6OGM - chains C and E of the 6 polymer chains in the assembly; structure by X-ray diffraction, 1.86 A resolution.

# Chain C
Protein: 4-oxalocrotonate tautomerase
From: Burkholderia lata (strain ATCC 17760 / DSM 23089 / LMG 22485 / NCIMB 9086 / R18194 / 383)
Notes: fragment: Subunit alpha
UniProtKB: Q392K7 (Q392K7_BURL3); residues 1-65 here correspond to UniProt positions 2-66 (UniProt number = residue number + 1)
Amino-acid sequence (65 residues; numbered 1 to 65; the number before each row is that of its first residue):
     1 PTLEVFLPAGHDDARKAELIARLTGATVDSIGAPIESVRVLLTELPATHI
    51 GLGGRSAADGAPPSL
Unresolved in the structure: 59-65
Reported in the primary citation:
  - catalytic residues: Pro-1
  - mutagenesis - P1A, R39A: decreased catalytic activity

# Chain E
Protein: 4-oxalocrotonate tautomerase
From: Burkholderia lata (strain ATCC 17760 / DSM 23089 / LMG 22485 / NCIMB 9086 / R18194 / 383)
Notes: fragment: Subunit beta
UniProtKB: Q392K7 (Q392K7_BURL3); residues 66-127 here correspond to UniProt positions 67-128 (UniProt number = residue number + 1)
Amino-acid sequence (64 residues; numbered 64 to 127; the number before each row is that of its first residue):
    64 XMPVIVAILIAGRTDEQKRALIAALSETSASVLDAPLQATRVMIKDIPNT
   114 DFGIGGQTARALGR
Modified positions: FMT (formic acid) at position 64
Sequence notes: modified residue (64); initiating methionine (65)
Reported in the primary citation:
  - mutagenesis - R76A (746-fold), R127A (98-fold): decreased catalytic activity
  - mutagenesis - R104A: unchanged catalytic activity

# Chain C / chain E interface
Pairs across the interface (29; chain C residue first):
  Glu-4(C) with Lys-108(E), salt bridge
  Asp-13(C) with Thr-113(E); Arg-123(E), salt bridge
  Lys-16(C) with Thr-113(E); Asp-114(E), salt bridge
  Ile-20(C) with Thr-113(E); Asp-114(E); Gly-116(E); Gly-119(E); Thr-121(E)
  Ala-21(C) with Gly-119(E)
  Thr-24(C) with Gly-118(E); Gly-119(E), hydrogen bond (side chain-backbone)
  Ile-35(C) with Gly-118(E)
  Glu-36(C) with Ile-117(E)
  Val-38(C) with Gly-116(E); Ile-117(E); Gly-118(E), hydrogen bond (backbone-backbone)
  Arg-39(C) with Phe-115(E); Gly-116(E)
  Val-40(C) with Asp-114(E); Phe-115(E); Gly-116(E), hydrogen bond (backbone-backbone)
  Leu-41(C) with Ile-71(E), hydrophobic; Ile-110(E), hydrophobic; Asp-114(E); Phe-115(E), hydrophobic
  Leu-42(C) with Ile-110(E); Asp-114(E), hydrogen bond (backbone-backbone)
Also at the interface, not in a pair above, chain C (17 interface residues in all): Phe-6, Ala-17, Thr-43, Glu-44
Also at the interface, not in a pair above, chain E (13 interface residues in all): Gln-120

# Overview
Chain C and chain E form an interface of 17 and 13 residues respectively; the contacts include 4 hydrogen
bonds and 3 salt bridges. Polar contacts include Glu-4(C)/Lys-108(E), Asp-13(C)/Arg-123(E) and
Lys-16(C)/Asp-114(E). From the paper: the catalytic residue Pro-1(C); P1A and R39A of chain C reduce catalytic
activity; 5 substitutions were tested in all.
Chain C is 4-oxalocrotonate tautomerase and chain E is 4-oxalocrotonate tautomerase, both from Burkholderia
lata (strain ATCC 17760 / DSM 23089 / LMG 22485 / NCIMB 9086 / R18194 / 383); the structure, Crystal structure
of apo unFused 4-OT, was determined by X-ray diffraction.
